Entry 6LGL (electron microscopy, 4.40 A resolution (low resolution: residue-level contacts below are approximate; hydrogen-bond / salt-bridge calls are withheld)); this record covers chains U and G of the 46 polymer chains in the assembly.

== Chain U (and G) ==
Protein: Major capsid protein
Organism: Human herpesvirus 3
Notes: chain G of this document is another copy of the same molecule, construct and numbering; everything in this record applies to it too
UniProt: Q6QCL5 (Q6QCL5_HHV3); numbering as in UniProt (aligned over 1-1396)
Amino-acid sequence (1396 residues; row label = number of the first residue in the row):
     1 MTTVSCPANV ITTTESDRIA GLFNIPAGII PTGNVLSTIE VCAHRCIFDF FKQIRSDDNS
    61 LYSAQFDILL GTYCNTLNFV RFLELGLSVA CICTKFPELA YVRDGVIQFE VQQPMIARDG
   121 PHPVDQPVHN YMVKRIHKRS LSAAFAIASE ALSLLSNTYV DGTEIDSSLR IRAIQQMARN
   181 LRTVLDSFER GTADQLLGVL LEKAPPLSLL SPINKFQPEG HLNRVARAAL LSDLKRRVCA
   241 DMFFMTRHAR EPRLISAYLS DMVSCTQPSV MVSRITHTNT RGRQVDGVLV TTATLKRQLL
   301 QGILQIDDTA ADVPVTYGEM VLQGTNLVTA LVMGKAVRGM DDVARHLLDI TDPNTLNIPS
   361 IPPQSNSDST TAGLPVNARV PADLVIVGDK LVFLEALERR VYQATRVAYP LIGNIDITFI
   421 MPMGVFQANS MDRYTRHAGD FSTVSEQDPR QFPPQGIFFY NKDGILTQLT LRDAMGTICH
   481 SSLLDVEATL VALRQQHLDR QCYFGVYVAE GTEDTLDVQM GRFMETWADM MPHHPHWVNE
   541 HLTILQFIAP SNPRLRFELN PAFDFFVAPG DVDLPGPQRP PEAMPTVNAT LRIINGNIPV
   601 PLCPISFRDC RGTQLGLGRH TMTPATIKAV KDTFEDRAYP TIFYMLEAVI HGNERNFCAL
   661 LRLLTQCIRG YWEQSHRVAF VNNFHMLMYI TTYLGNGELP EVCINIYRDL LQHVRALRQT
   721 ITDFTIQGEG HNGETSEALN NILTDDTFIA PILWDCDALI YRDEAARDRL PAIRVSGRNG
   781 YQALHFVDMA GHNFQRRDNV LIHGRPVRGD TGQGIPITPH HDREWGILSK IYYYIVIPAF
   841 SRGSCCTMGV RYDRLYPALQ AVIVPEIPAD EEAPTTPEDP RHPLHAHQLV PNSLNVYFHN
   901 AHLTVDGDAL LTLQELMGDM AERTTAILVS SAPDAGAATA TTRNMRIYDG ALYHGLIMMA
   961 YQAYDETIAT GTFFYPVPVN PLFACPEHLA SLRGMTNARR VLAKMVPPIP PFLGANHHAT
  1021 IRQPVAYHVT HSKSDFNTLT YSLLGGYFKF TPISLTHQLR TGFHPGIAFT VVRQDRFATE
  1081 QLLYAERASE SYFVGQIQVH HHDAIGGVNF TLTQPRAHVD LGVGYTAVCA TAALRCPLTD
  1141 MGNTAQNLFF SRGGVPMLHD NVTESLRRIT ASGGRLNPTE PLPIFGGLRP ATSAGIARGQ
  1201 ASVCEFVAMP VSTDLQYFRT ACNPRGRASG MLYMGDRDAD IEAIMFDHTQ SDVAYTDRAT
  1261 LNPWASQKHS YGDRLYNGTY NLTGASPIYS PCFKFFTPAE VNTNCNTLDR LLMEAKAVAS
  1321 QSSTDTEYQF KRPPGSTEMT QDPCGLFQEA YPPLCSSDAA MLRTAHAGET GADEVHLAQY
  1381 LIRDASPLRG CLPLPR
Not modelled in the structure: 1-15, 325-374 (chain G: 1-74, 348-374)

== How chain U and chain G interact ==
Pairs across the interface - 133 pairs, chain U then chain G:
  Phe109(U) with Asn75(G)
  Glu110(U) with Asn75(G); Arg179(G)
  Val111(U) with Asn75(G)
  Gln112(U) with Arg179(G); Thr183(G)
  Gln113(U) with Ala404(G)
  Pro114(U) with Leu77(G); Arg190(G); Gln403(G); Ala404(G); Thr405(G)
  Met115(U) with Ser187(G)
  Ile116(U) with Gly191(G); Val401(G); Tyr402(G); Thr405(G); Val407(G)
  Ala117(U) with Leu141(G); Ser142(G); Ser187(G); Phe188(G); Gly191(G)
  Arg118(U) with Leu141(G); Ser142(G); Asp194(G); Val407(G)
  Asp119(U) with Arg139(G); Ser140(G); Leu141(G); Gln195(G)
  Gly120(U) with Ser140(G)
  Val124(U) with Ala144(G)
  Asp125(U) with Ala144(G)
  Gln126(U) with Ala144(G)
  Pro127(U) with Ala144(G); Phe145(G)
  His129(U) with Gln176(G); Arg179(G)
  Lys215(U) with Thr294(G); Arg1135(G)
  Phe216(U) with Arg1135(G)
  Pro218(U) with Glu398(G)
  Glu219(U) with Val407(G); Ala408(G)
  His221(U) with Arg406(G)
  Asn223(U) with Thr1324(G); Asp1325(G)
  Val225(U) with Gln1200(G); Asp1325(G); Thr1326(G); Glu1327(G)
  Ala228(U) with Ile1196(G); Ala1197(G)
  Ser232(U) with Asp463(G); Ala1197(G); Arg1198(G)
  Asp233(U) with Cys1136(G)
  Asp261(U) with Arg297(G)
  Val270(U) with Asn75(G)
  Met271(U) with Asn75(G); Thr76(G)
  Ser430(U) with Pro449(G)
  Met431(U) with Pro449(G); Arg450(G)
  Arg433(U) with Thr443(G)
  Tyr434(U) with Ser442(G); Ala1360(G)
  Thr435(U) with Gly439(G); Phe441(G); Ser442(G)
  Arg436(U) with Asp440(G); Arg1363(G); Thr1364(G); Ala1365(G)
  Ala438(U) with Gly439(G); Ser442(G)
  Gln451(U) with Val444(G)
  His541(U) with Asp723(G); Thr1061(G)
  Gln546(U) with Arg472(G); Ser1172(G)
  Ser551(U) with Ala1171(G); Ser1172(G); Arg1175(G)
  Glu635(U) with Gln712(G)
  Asp636(U) with Arg708(G)
  Arg637(U) with Arg715(G)
  Ala638(U) with Gly695(G); Asn696(G)
  Ser675(U) with Glu701(G)
  Arg677(U) with Glu701(G); Asn705(G); Arg708(G)
  Asn900(U) with Asn696(G)
  Ala901(U) with Asn696(G)
  His902(U) with Glu698(G)
  Gln962(U) with Thr692(G)
  Tyr964(U) with Met688(G); Arg715(G); His821(G); Trp825(G)
  Glu966(U) with Tyr693(G); Val807(G)
  Ala969(U) with Arg808(G)
  Arg1000(U) with Glu824(G)
  Lys1004(U) with Thr722(G); Gln727(G)
  Met1005(U) with Gln727(G)
  His1031(U) with Asp723(G)
  Lys1033(U) with Leu617(G)
  Gln1216(U) with Leu466(G)
  Tyr1233(U) with Ala1194(G); Gly1195(G); Ala1197(G)
  Met1234(U) with Ala1194(G)
  Asp1240(U) with Ala1194(G)
  Ile1244(U) with Ala1194(G)
  Gln1250(U) with Thr1192(G)
  Ser1251(U) with Arg1175(G)
  Val1253(U) with Ile1196(G); Ala1197(G)
  Ala1254(U) with Arg1198(G)
  Tyr1255(U) with Arg1198(G)
  Asp1373(U) with Ala1365(G)
  Glu1374(U) with Arg1363(G)
  Arg1383(U) with Arg1363(G); Thr1364(G); His1366(G); Ala1367(G); Gly1368(G); Arg1396(G)
  Arg1389(U) with Arg1396(G)
Also at the interface, not in a pair above, chain U (91 interface residues in all): Arg224, Ala229, Lys235, Arg236, Ser264, His437, Pro550, Asp632, Gln674, His676, Ala963, Glu987, Val1001, Thr1220, Ala1243, Thr1256, Glu1369, Ala1372
Also at the interface, not in a pair above, chain G (106 interface residues in all): Ala143, Tyr409, Phe458, Lys462, Ile465, Gly618, Arg619, Glu654, Thr691, Gly697, Thr725, Thr735, Glu737, Asp822, Pro1137, Leu1138, Arg1168, Gly1173, Ser1193, Glu1369, Pro1393

== Summary ==
The interface between chain U and chain G involves 91 residues on one side and 106 on the other.
Both chains are Major capsid protein (Human herpesvirus 3). Entry 6LGL (The atomic structure of
varicella-zoster virus A-capsid) was determined by electron microscopy, deposited together with 6LGN.
